1UOZ - chain A; structure by X-ray diffraction, 1.10 A resolution.

Chain A:
Name: Putative cellulase
From: Mycobacterium tuberculosis
Notes: fragment: catalytic domain, residues 88-380
Reference sequence: O53607 (O53607); numbering as in UniProt (aligned over 88-380)
Chain sequence (315 residues; each row starts with the number of its first residue):
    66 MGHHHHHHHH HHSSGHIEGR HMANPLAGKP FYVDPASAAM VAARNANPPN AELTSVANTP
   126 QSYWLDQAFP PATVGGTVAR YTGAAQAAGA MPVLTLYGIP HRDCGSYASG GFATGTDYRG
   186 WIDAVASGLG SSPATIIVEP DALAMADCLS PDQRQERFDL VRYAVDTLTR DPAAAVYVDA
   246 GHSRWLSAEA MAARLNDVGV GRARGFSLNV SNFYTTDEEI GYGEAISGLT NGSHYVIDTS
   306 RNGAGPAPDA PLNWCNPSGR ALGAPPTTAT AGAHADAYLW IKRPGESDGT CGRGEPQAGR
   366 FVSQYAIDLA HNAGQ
Disordered / not traced: 66-79, 87
Disulfide bonds: C169-C213, C320-C356

Summary:
Chain A is Putative cellulase (Mycobacterium tuberculosis); the structure, Structure of the endoglucanase Cel6
from Mycobacterium tuberculosis in complex with thiocellopentaose at 1.1 angstrom, was determined by X-ray
diffraction (same publication as 1UP0, 1UP2 and 1UP3).
